PDB entry 8GXY | electron microscopy, 2.80 A resolution | chains G and H of the 12 polymer chains in the assembly

Chain G:
Molecule: V-type ATP synthase subunit D
Source organism: Thermus thermophilus HB8
UniProtKB: O87880 (VATD_THET8); residues 1-223 here = UniProt positions 1-223
Chain sequence (223 residues; each row starts with the number of its first residue):
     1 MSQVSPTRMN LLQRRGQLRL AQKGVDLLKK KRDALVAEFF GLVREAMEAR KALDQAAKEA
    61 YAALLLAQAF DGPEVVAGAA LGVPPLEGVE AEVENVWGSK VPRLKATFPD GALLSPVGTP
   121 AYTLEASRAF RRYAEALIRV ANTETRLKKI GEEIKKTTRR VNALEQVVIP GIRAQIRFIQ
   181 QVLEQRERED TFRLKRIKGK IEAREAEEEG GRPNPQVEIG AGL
Unresolved in the structure: 1-3, 210-223

Chain H:
Molecule: V-type ATP synthase subunit F
Source organism: Thermus thermophilus HB8
UniProtKB: P74903 (VATF_THET8); numbering as in UniProt (aligned over 1-104)
Chain sequence (104 residues; each row starts with the number of its first residue):
     1 MAVIADPETA QGFRLAGLEG YGASSAEEAQ SLLETLVERG GYALVAVDEA LLPDPERAVE
    61 RLMRGRDLPV LLPIAGLKEA FQGHDVEGYM RELVRKTIGF DIKL

Chain G / chain H interface:
Contacting residue pairs (58):
  Phe39(G) - Thr97(H)
  Phe39(G) - Ile98(H)  hydrophobic
  Val43(G) - Met90(H)  hydrophobic
  Ala46(G) - Met90(H)  hydrophobic
  Met47(G) - Val86(H)  hydrophobic
  Met47(G) - Glu87(H)
  Met47(G) - Met90(H)  hydrophobic
  Arg50(G) - Pro73(H)
  Arg50(G) - Tyr89(H)
  Asp54(G) - His84(H)  salt bridge
  Lys58(G) - Ala80(H)
  Tyr61(G) - Glu8(H)  hydrogen bond
  Tyr61(G) - Leu77(H)  hydrophobic
  Tyr61(G) - Phe81(H)  hydrophobic
  Leu64(G) - Glu8(H)
  Leu65(G) - Phe81(H)  hydrophobic
  Gln68(G) - Gln11(H)
  Ala77(G) - Gln11(H)
  Ala80(G) - Gln11(H)
  Ala80(G) - Arg14(H)
  Ala80(G) - Leu15(H)  hydrogen bond (backbone-backbone)
  Leu81(G) - Arg14(H)
  Val83(G) - Arg14(H)
  Val83(G) - Leu15(H)  hydrophobic
  Val83(G) - Gly17(H)
  Pro84(G) - Gly17(H)
  Pro85(G) - Gly17(H)
  Pro85(G) - Glu19(H)
  Leu86(G) - Gly17(H)  hydrogen bond (backbone-backbone)
  Val89(G) - Met1(H)  hydrophobic
  Ala91(G) - Leu68(H)  hydrophobic
  Phe108(G) - Ala16(H)
  Phe108(G) - Leu18(H)  hydrophobic
  Leu113(G) - Leu15(H)
  Leu113(G) - Ala16(H)
  Leu113(G) - Gly17(H)
  Pro116(G) - Leu15(H)
  Thr123(G) - Leu15(H)
  Ala126(G) - Leu15(H)  hydrophobic
  Ser127(G) - Leu15(H)  hydrogen bond (side chain-backbone)
  Phe130(G) - Gly12(H)
  Phe130(G) - Ala16(H)  hydrophobic
  Tyr133(G) - Phe13(H)  hydrophobic
  Tyr133(G) - Ile74(H)
  Ala134(G) - Leu18(H)  hydrophobic
  Leu137(G) - Ala46(H)  hydrophobic
  Leu137(G) - Leu72(H)
  Leu137(G) - Ile74(H)  hydrophobic
  Ile138(G) - Met1(H)  hydrophobic
  Ala141(G) - Leu72(H)  hydrophobic
  Glu144(G) - Met90(H)
  Glu144(G) - Leu93(H)
  Leu147(G) - Thr97(H)
  Lys148(G) - Glu56(H)  salt bridge
  Gly151(G) - Thr97(H)
  Lys155(G) - Lys96(H)  hydrogen bond (side chain-backbone)
  Lys155(G) - Thr97(H)  hydrogen bond (side chain-backbone)
  Lys155(G) - Ile98(H)
Interface residues without a listed pair, chain G (43 interface residues in all): Phe40, Lys51, Ala62, Gly88, Leu104, Arg131
Interface residues without a listed pair, chain H (35 interface residues in all): Val3, Ala43, Leu44, Ala75, Val94, Lys103

Overview:
Chain G and chain H form an interface of 43 and 35 residues respectively, with 6 hydrogen bonds and 2 salt
bridges. Among the polar pairs are Asp54(G)-His84(H), Lys148(G)-Glu56(H) and Tyr61(G)-Glu8(H).
Chain G is V-type ATP synthase subunit D and chain H is V-type ATP synthase subunit F, both from Thermus
thermophilus HB8; the structure, 2 sulfate-bound V1EG of V/A-ATPase from Thermus thermophilus, was determined
by electron microscopy, deposited together with 8GXU, 8GXW, 8GXX and 8GXZ.
